4BH7 - chains A and P of the 3 polymer chains in the assembly; structure by X-ray diffraction, 2.89 A resolution.

# Chain A
Protein: Anti-ars murine germline monoclonal antibody 36-65
Source organism: Mus musculus
Notes: fragment: antigen binding fragment; antibody fragment or engineered binder
Amino-acid sequence (214 residues; row label = number of the first residue in the row):
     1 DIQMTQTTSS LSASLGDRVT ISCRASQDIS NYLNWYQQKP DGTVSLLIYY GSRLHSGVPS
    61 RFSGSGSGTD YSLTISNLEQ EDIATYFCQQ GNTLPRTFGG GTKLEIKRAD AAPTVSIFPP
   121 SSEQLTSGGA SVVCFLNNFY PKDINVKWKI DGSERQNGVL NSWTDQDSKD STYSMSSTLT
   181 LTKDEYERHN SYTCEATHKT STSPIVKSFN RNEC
Disulfides: Cys23-Cys88, Cys134-Cys194

# Chain P
Protein: Dodecapeptide antigen
Amino-acid sequence (12 residues; numbered 0 to 11; the number before each row is that of its first residue; numbering starts at 0):
     0 PPYPAWHAPG NI
Unresolved in the structure: 0, 10-11

# How chain A and chain P interact
Residue-residue contacts - 12 pairs, chain A then chain P:
  Tyr32(A) with His6(P)
  Gly91(A) with His6(P)
  Asn92(A) with His6(P); Ala7(P)
  Thr93(A) with Ala7(P); Pro8(P)
  Leu94(A) with Ala4(P), hydrophobic; Ala7(P); Pro8(P); Gly9(P)
  Arg96(A) with His6(P); Ala7(P)
Also at the interface, not in a pair above, chain P (6 interface residues in all): Trp5

# In short
The chain A/chain P interface involves 6 residues from each chain.
Here chain A is Anti-ars murine germline monoclonal antibody 36-65 (Mus musculus) and chain P is Dodecapeptide
antigen. Entry 4BH7 (Crystal structure of germline antibody 36-65 in complex with peptide ppypawhapgni) was
determined by X-ray diffraction together with 4BH8 from the same study.
